PDB entry 3HKC | X-ray diffraction, 3.80 A resolution | chains A and B of the 5 polymer chains in the assembly

== Chain A ==
Protein: Tubulin alpha chain
Organism: Ovis aries
Amino-acid sequence (451 residues; each row starts with the number of its first residue):
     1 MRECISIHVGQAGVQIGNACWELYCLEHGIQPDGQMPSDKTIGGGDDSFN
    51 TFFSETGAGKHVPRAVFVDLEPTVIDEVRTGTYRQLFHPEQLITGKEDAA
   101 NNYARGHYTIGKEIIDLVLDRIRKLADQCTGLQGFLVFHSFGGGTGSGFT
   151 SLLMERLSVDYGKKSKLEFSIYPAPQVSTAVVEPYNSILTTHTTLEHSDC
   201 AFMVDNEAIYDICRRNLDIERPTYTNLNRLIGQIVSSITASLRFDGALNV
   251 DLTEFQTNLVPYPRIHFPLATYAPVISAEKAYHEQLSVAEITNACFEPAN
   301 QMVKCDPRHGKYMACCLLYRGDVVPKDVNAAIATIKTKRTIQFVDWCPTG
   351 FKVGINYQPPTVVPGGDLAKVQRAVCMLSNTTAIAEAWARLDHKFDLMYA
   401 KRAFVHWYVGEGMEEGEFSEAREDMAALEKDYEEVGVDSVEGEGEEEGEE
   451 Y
Unresolved in the structure: 1, 38-46, 438-451
Small-molecule neighbours: GTP: Gly10, Gln11, Ala12, Gln15, Ile16, Asp69, Leu70, Glu71, Asp98, Ala99, Ala100, Asn101, Ser140, Gly142, Gly143, Gly144, Thr145, Gly146, Ile171, Pro173, Val177, Ser178, Thr179, Glu183, Asn206, Tyr224, Leu227, Asn228, Ile231

== Chain B ==
Protein: Tubulin beta chain
Organism: Ovis aries
Amino-acid sequence (445 residues; row label = number of the first residue in the row; note: 10 numbers in that range are skipped by the numbering (no residue carries them; nothing is unmodelled there)):
     1 MREIVHIQAGQCGNQIGAKFWEVISDEHGIDPTGSYHGDSDLQL
    47 ERINVYYNEATGNKYVPRAILVDLEPGTMDSVRSGPFGQIFRPDNFVFGQ
    97 SGAGNNWAKGHYTEGAELVDSVLDVVRKESESCDCLQGFQLTHSLGGGTG
   147 SGMGTLLISKIREEYPDRIMNTFSVMPSPKVSDTVVEPYNATLSVHQLVE
   197 NTDETYSIDNEALYDICFRTLKLTTPTYGDLNHLVSATMSGVTTCLRFPG
   247 QLNADLRKLAVNMVPFPRLHFFMPGFAPLTSRGSQQYRALTVPELTQQMF
   297 DSKNMMAACDPRHGRYLTVAAVFRGRMSMKEVDEQMLNVQNKNSSYFVEW
   347 IPNNVKTAVCDIPP
   369 RGLKMSATFIGNSTAIQELFKRISEQFTAMFRRKAFLHWYTGEGMDEMEF
   419 TEAESNMNDLVSEYQQYQDATADEQGEFEEEEGEDEA
Unresolved in the structure: 1, 278-285, 439-455
Small-molecule neighbours:
  - E70 (N-{2-[(4-hydroxyphenyl)amino]pyridin-3-yl}-4-methoxybenzenesulfonamide): Tyr202, Val238, Thr239, Cys241, Leu242, Leu248, Ala250, Lys254, Leu255, Asn258, Met259, Val315, Ala316, Ala317, Asn350, Val351, Lys352, Ala354, Ile378
  - GDP (guanosine-5'-diphosphate): Gly10, Gln11, Cys12, Gln15, Ile16, Ala99, Asn101, Ser140, Gly142, Gly143, Gly144, Thr145, Gly146, Pro173, Val177, Ser178, Asp179, Glu183, Asn206, Leu209, Tyr224, Leu227, Asn228, Val231

== How chain A and chain B interact ==
Contacting residue pairs (43; chain A residue first):
  Glu71(A) - Asn249(B)
  Thr73(A) - Asn249(B)
  Glu97(A) - Arg164(B)  salt bridge
  Glu97(A) - Arg253(B)  salt bridge
  Asp98(A) - Asp251(B)
  Asp98(A) - Lys254(B)  salt bridge
  Ala100(A) - Arg253(B)
  Ala100(A) - Val257(B)
  Asn101(A) - Lys254(B)
  Asn101(A) - Asn258(B)  hydrogen bond
  Arg105(A) - Arg253(B)
  Pro175(A) - Asn349(B)
  Ser178(A) - Lys352(B)  hydrogen bond
  Thr179(A) - Lys352(B)
  Ala180(A) - Asn258(B)
  Val181(A) - Asn258(B)
  Val181(A) - Ile347(B)  hydrophobic
  Val181(A) - Asn349(B)
  Glu220(A) - Lys326(B)
  Arg221(A) - Met325(B)
  Lys394(A) - Pro348(B)
  Lys394(A) - Asn349(B)
  Leu397(A) - Glu345(B)
  Leu397(A) - Trp346(B)
  Leu397(A) - Pro348(B)  hydrophobic
  Met398(A) - Trp346(B)  hydrogen bond (backbone-backbone)
  Met398(A) - Ile347(B)  hydrophobic
  Met398(A) - Pro348(B)
  Lys401(A) - Phe262(B)
  Lys401(A) - Trp346(B)
  Arg402(A) - Phe262(B)
  Ala403(A) - Pro261(B)
  Phe404(A) - Val257(B)
  Phe404(A) - Asn258(B)
  Phe404(A) - Val260(B)
  Phe404(A) - Pro261(B)
  Phe404(A) - Ile347(B)  hydrophobic
  His406(A) - Val260(B)
  His406(A) - Pro261(B)  hydrogen bond (side chain-backbone)
  His406(A) - Phe262(B)
  His406(A) - Pro263(B)
  Trp407(A) - Val257(B)  hydrophobic
  Trp407(A) - Val260(B)  hydrogen bond (side chain-backbone)
Also at the interface, not in a pair above, chain A (25 interface residues in all): Lys96, Val182
Also at the interface, not in a pair above, chain B (27 interface residues in all): Arg2, Asp130, Cys131, Ala256, Thr314, Asn350, Asp437, Ala438

== Summary ==
The interface between chain A and chain B involves 25 residues on one side and 27 on the other, with 5
hydrogen bonds and 3 salt bridges. Among the polar pairs are Glu97(A)-Arg164(B), Glu97(A)-Arg253(B) and
Asp98(A)-Lys254(B). Bound to chain A: GTP.
Here chain A is Tubulin alpha chain and chain B is Tubulin beta chain, both from Ovis aries. Entry 3HKC
(Tubulin-ABT751: RB3 stathmin-like domain complex) was determined by X-ray diffraction together with 3HKB,
3HKD and 3HKE from the same study.
